Entry 9CTP (electron microscopy, 3.62 A resolution); this record covers chains I and J of the 7 polymer chains in the assembly.

== Chain I ==
Molecule: Kappa Fab_1F4 Light Chain
From: Mus musculus
Amino-acid sequence (213 residues; row label = number of the first residue in the row):
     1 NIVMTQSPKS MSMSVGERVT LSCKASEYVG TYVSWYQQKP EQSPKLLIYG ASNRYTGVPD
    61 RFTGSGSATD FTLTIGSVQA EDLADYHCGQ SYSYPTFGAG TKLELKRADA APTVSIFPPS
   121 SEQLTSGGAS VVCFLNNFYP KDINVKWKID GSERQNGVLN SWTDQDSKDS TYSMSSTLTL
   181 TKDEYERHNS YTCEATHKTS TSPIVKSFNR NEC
Not modelled in the structure: 106-213
Disulfides: C23-C88

== Chain J ==
Molecule: IgG2b Fab_1F4 Heavy Chain
From: Mus musculus
Amino-acid sequence (454 residues; numbered 1 to 454; the number before each row is that of its first residue):
     1 EVQLQQSGAE LVKPGASVKL SCTASGFNIK DTYMYWVKQR PEQGLEWIGR IDPANGDTKY
    61 DPKFQGKATI TTDTFSNTAY LQLSSLTSED TAVYYCARKG LRWAMDYWGQ GTSVTVSTAK
   121 TTPPSVYPLA PGCGDTTGSS VTLGCLVKGY FPESVTVTWN SGSLSSSVHT FPALLQSGLY
   181 TMSSSVTVPS STWPSQTVTC SVAHPASSTT VDKKLEPSGP ISTINPCPPC KECHKCPAPN
   241 LEGGPSVFIF PPNIKDVLMI SLTPKVTCVV VDVSEDDPDV QISWFVNNVE VHTAQTQTHR
   301 EDYNSTIRVV STLPIQHQDW MSGKEFKCKV NNKDLPSPIE RTISKIKGLV RAPQVYILPP
   361 PAEQLSRKDV SLTCLVVGFN PGDISVEWTS NGHTEENYKD TAPVLDSDGS YFIYSKLNMK
   421 TSKWEKTDSF SCNVRHEGLK NYYLKKTISR SPGK
Not modelled in the structure: 1, 118-454
Disulfides: C22-C96

== Chain I / chain J interface ==
Contacting residue pairs - 25 pairs, chain I then chain J:
  T31(I) with R102(J)
  Y32(I) with R102(J)
  Y36(I) with A104(J), hydrogen bond (side chain-backbone); M105(J); W108(J), hydrophobic
  Q38(I) with Q39(J)
  S43(I) with Y95(J); G109(J), hydrogen bond (side chain-backbone)
  P44(I) with W108(J)
  L46(I) with A104(J)
  Y49(I) with L101(J); R102(J); A104(J), hydrophobic
  Y55(I) with D106(J), hydrogen bond; Y107(J), hydrogen bond
  H87(I) with L45(J)
  S91(I) with W103(J), hydrogen bond (side chain-backbone)
  Y94(I) with W47(J), hydrophobic; K59(J), hydrogen bond
  P95(I) with Y35(J), hydrophobic; W47(J)
  F97(I) with L45(J); M105(J), hydrophobic; W108(J), hydrophobic
  A99(I) with G44(J)
Interface residues without a listed pair, chain I (23 interface residues in all): N1, S34, Q42, K45, G50, N53, G98, K102
Interface residues without a listed pair, chain J (20 interface residues in all): V37, E42, Q43, P62

== Summary ==
The interface between chain I and chain J involves 23 residues on one side and 20 on the other, with 6
hydrogen bonds. Polar contacts include Y36(I)-A104(J), S43(I)-G109(J) and Y55(I)-D106(J).
Here chain I is Kappa Fab_1F4 Light Chain and chain J is IgG2b Fab_1F4 Heavy Chain, both from Mus musculus.
Entry 9CTP (Native human GABAA receptor of beta2-alpha1-beta2-alpha3-gamma2 assembly) was determined by
electron microscopy together with 9CRS, 9CRV, 9CSB, 9CT0, 9CTJ, 9CTV and 6 further entries from the same
study.
